Entry 6S1E (X-ray diffraction, 1.95 A resolution); this record covers chain A.

== Chain A ==
Protein: Thaumatin-1
From: Thaumatococcus daniellii
Reference sequence: P02883 (THM1_THADA); residue numbers follow UniProt; this construct covers 1-207
Amino-acid sequence (207 residues; numbered 1 to 207; the number before each row is that of its first residue):
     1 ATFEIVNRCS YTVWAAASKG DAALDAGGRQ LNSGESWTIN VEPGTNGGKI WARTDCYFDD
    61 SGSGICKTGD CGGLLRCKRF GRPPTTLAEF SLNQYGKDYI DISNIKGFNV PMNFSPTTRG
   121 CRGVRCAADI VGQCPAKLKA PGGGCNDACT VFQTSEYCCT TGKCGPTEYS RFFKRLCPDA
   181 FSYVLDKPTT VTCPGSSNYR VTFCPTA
Cystine bridges: Cys9-Cys204, Cys56-Cys66, Cys71-Cys77, Cys121-Cys193, Cys126-Cys177, Cys134-Cys145, Cys149-Cys158, Cys159-Cys164

== Summary ==
Chain A is Thaumatin-1 (Thaumatococcus daniellii); the structure, Structure of thaumatin, was determined by
X-ray diffraction (same publication as 6S19, 6S1D and 6S1G).
